Entry 8JOV (electron microscopy, 3.80 A resolution); this record covers chains 5 and B of the 60 polymer chains in the assembly.

== Chain 5 ==
Protein: Virion associated protein
Source organism: Ralstonia phage GP4
Reference sequence: A0A345GU13 (A0A345GU13_9CAUD); residue numbers follow UniProt; this construct covers 1-220
Chain sequence (220 residues; each row starts with the number of its first residue):
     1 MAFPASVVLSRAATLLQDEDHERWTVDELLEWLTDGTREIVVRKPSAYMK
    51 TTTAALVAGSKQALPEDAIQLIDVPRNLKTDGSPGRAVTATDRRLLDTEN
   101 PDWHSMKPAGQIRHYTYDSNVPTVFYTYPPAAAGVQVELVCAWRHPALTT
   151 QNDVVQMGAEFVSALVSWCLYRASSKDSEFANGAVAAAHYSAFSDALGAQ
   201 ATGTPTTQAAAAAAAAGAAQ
Disordered / not traced: 1, 215-220

== Chain B ==
Protein: Virion-associated phage protein
Source organism: Ralstonia phage GP4
Reference sequence: A0A345GU05 (A0A345GU05_9CAUD); residues 1-577 here = UniProt positions 1-577
Chain sequence (577 residues; numbered 1 to 577; the number before each row is that of its first residue):
     1 MTTLKLTAYSGEVPRTLPRLLPDTASQRALNVRLDNGGLTPTRQPRFEAN
    51 ISVDNAKTIYKHNGAWLAWQNVVHAAPGPVAQDRLYYMGDGKPKMIVDGT
   101 TYDLAVPMPTAAPALTVTGTGTGNVTSIAYVYTFVTAFGEESEPSALSNV
   151 AGWQSGQTRTLTGIQAPPAGRNITKQRFYRSQTGSGGTDLFFIEERAASA
   201 ANFVDTHATNDFGEMLPSLEYNAPPDGLKGLISLPNGMMAAFTGKDLYFC
   251 EPFIPHAWPEKYILTMDYQIVALGAYGTTIVVMTEGLPYIVSGTAPENMQ
   301 QQRVELNLPCINARGVIDLGYSVAYPSHDGLVMAGSNGMQVITEQLMTRN
   351 DWMKTGPGNIVGGQFNGRYFASYEYIEPSGAAFSGTLIFDTTGAAPFIIR
   401 SNHKADAFFHELQTGALYFLVGKEIFEWDALGQVNETLSWRSKQFVLPMP
   451 TNFGAILIEGSTAASEEEQAAYDAERQRIEVENATNFALPSIGGEMNGAE
   501 VNLFAVNGDMMQRLPAEGFVSVSIYADGKLVKTVSKMNRMARLPSGFLAR
   551 IWEIEVNSNINISDIVLATTGQELRNV
Disordered / not traced: 1, 155-196, 491-506

== Interface between chain 5 and chain B ==
Contacting residue pairs (16):
  Lys176(5) - Gln572(B)
  Asp177(5) - Met540(B)
  Asp177(5) - Arg542(B)  hydrogen bond (backbone-side chain)
  Asp177(5) - Gly571(B)
  Asp177(5) - Gln572(B)
  Ser178(5) - Met540(B)
  Ser178(5) - Gln572(B)
  Glu179(5) - Leu457(B)
  Glu179(5) - Met540(B)
  Glu179(5) - Gly571(B)
  Glu179(5) - Leu574(B)
  Glu179(5) - Arg575(B)  hydrogen bond (backbone-side chain)
  Ala181(5) - Gln572(B)
  Ala181(5) - Arg575(B)  hydrogen bond (backbone-side chain)
  Asn182(5) - Arg575(B)  hydrogen bond
  Gly183(5) - Gln572(B)
Also at the interface, not in a pair above, chain 5 (8 interface residues in all): Phe180
Also at the interface, not in a pair above, chain B (8 interface residues in all): Thr570

== Summary ==
The chain 5/chain B interface involves 8 residues from each chain, with 4 hydrogen bonds. Polar contacts
include Asp177(5)-Arg542(B), Glu179(5)-Arg575(B) and Ala181(5)-Arg575(B).
Here chain 5 is Virion associated protein and chain B is Virion-associated phage protein, both from Ralstonia
phage GP4. Entry 8JOV (Portal-tail complex of phage GP4) was determined by electron microscopy together with
8JOU from the same study.
